6I04 - chains H and L of the 3 polymer chains in the assembly; structure by X-ray diffraction, 3.10 A resolution.

== Chain H ==
Name: Fab heavy chain
Source organism: Homo sapiens
Notes: antibody fragment or engineered binder
Sequence (230 residues; row label = number of the first residue in the row):
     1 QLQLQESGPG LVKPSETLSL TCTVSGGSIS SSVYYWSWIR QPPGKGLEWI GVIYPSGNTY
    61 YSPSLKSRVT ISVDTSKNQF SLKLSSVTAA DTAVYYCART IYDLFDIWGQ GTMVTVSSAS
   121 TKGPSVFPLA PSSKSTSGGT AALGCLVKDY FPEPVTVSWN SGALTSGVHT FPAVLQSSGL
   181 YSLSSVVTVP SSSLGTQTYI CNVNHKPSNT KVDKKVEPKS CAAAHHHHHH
Unresolved in the structure: 132-139, 220-230
Disulfide bonds: Cys22-Cys97, Cys145-Cys201

== Chain L ==
Name: Fab light chain
Source organism: Homo sapiens
Notes: antibody fragment or engineered binder
Sequence (214 residues; each row starts with the number of its first residue):
     1 DIQMTQSPSS VSASVGDRVT ITCRASQGIS SWLAWYQQKP GKAPKLLIYA ASSLQSGVPS
    61 RFSGSGSGTD FTLTISSLQP EDFATYYCLQ ANSFPPTFGG GTKVEIKRTV AAPSVFIFPP
   121 SDEQLKSGTA SVVCLLNNFY PREAKVQWKV DNALQSGNSQ ESVTEQDSKD STYSLSSTLT
   181 LSKADYEKHK VYACEVTHQG LSSPVTKSFN RGEC
Unresolved in the structure: 213-214
Disulfide bonds: Cys23-Cys88, Cys134-Cys194

== How chain H and chain L interact ==
Contacting residue pairs (58; chain H residue first):
  Gln41(H) - Gln38(L)  hydrogen bond
  Gln41(H) - Tyr87(L)  hydrogen bond
  Leu47(H) - Pro44(L)  hydrophobic
  Leu47(H) - Tyr87(L)  hydrophobic
  Leu47(H) - Phe98(L)
  Trp49(H) - Phe94(L)  hydrophobic
  Trp49(H) - Pro95(L)  hydrophobic
  Trp49(H) - Pro96(L)
  Tyr54(H) - Phe94(L)
  Pro63(H) - Asp1(L)
  Pro63(H) - Pro95(L)
  Tyr96(H) - Gln38(L)  hydrogen bond
  Tyr96(H) - Lys42(L)  hydrogen bond (side chain-backbone)
  Tyr102(H) - Trp32(L)
  Asp103(H) - Ala91(L)
  Asp103(H) - Phe94(L)
  Leu104(H) - Tyr49(L)  hydrophobic
  Leu104(H) - Ala91(L)  hydrophobic
  Phe105(H) - Tyr36(L)  hydrogen bond (backbone-side chain)
  Phe105(H) - Leu46(L)
  Phe105(H) - Leu89(L)  hydrophobic
  Phe105(H) - Phe98(L)  hydrophobic
  Trp108(H) - Tyr36(L)
  Trp108(H) - Ala43(L)  hydrophobic
  Trp108(H) - Pro44(L)  hydrophobic
  Gly109(H) - Ala43(L)
  Phe127(H) - Ser121(L)
  Phe127(H) - Gln124(L)
  Pro128(H) - Ser121(L)
  Pro128(H) - Glu123(L)
  Leu129(H) - Phe118(L)  hydrophobic
  Ala130(H) - Phe118(L)
  Ala142(H) - Phe116(L)  hydrophobic
  Ala142(H) - Phe118(L)
  Leu143(H) - Phe118(L)  hydrophobic
  Leu146(H) - Ser131(L)
  Lys148(H) - Gln124(L)
  Lys148(H) - Ser131(L)
  His169(H) - Asn137(L)
  His169(H) - Asn138(L)  hydrogen bond
  His169(H) - Ser174(L)
  Phe171(H) - Leu135(L)  hydrophobic
  Phe171(H) - Ser162(L)
  Phe171(H) - Thr164(L)
  Phe171(H) - Ser174(L)
  Phe171(H) - Leu175(L)
  Phe171(H) - Ser176(L)
  Pro172(H) - Ser162(L)  hydrogen bond (backbone-side chain)
  Pro172(H) - Val163(L)
  Val174(H) - Gln160(L)
  Val174(H) - Glu161(L)
  Val174(H) - Ser162(L)
  Leu175(H) - Gln160(L)  hydrogen bond (backbone-side chain)
  Gln176(H) - Gln160(L)
  Ser184(H) - Ser176(L)  hydrogen bond
  Val186(H) - Leu135(L)  hydrophobic
  Thr188(H) - Asn137(L)  hydrogen bond
  Lys214(H) - Glu123(L)  salt bridge
Other interface residues (no listed pair), chain H (41 interface residues in all): Ile39, Lys45, Gly46, Glu48, Tyr60, Ser62, Asp106, Gln110, Val126, Thr140, Thr170
Other interface residues (no listed pair), chain L (39 interface residues in all): Ala34, Ala50, Gly100, Ser127, Val133, Thr180

== In short ==
The interface between chain H and chain L involves 41 residues on one side and 39 on the other, with 10
hydrogen bonds and 1 salt bridge. Polar pairs include Lys214(H)-Glu123(L), Gln41(H)-Gln38(L) and
Gln41(H)-Tyr87(L).
Here chain H is Fab heavy chain and chain L is Fab light chain, both from Homo sapiens. Entry 6I04 (Crystal
structure of Sema domain of the Met receptor in complex with FAB) was determined by X-ray diffraction,
deposited together with 6HYG and 6I07.
